Entry 4FNP (X-ray diffraction, 2.80 A resolution); this record covers chains C and D of the 4 polymer chains in the assembly.

Chain C (and D):
Molecule: Alpha-galactosidase AgaA
From: Geobacillus stearothermophilus
Notes: EC 3.2.1.22; chain D of this document is another copy of the same molecule, construct and numbering; everything in this record applies to it too
Reference sequence: Q9ALJ4 (Q9ALJ4_GEOSE); residues 1-729 here = UniProt positions 1-729
Chain sequence (729 residues; numbered 1 to 729; the number before each row is that of its first residue):
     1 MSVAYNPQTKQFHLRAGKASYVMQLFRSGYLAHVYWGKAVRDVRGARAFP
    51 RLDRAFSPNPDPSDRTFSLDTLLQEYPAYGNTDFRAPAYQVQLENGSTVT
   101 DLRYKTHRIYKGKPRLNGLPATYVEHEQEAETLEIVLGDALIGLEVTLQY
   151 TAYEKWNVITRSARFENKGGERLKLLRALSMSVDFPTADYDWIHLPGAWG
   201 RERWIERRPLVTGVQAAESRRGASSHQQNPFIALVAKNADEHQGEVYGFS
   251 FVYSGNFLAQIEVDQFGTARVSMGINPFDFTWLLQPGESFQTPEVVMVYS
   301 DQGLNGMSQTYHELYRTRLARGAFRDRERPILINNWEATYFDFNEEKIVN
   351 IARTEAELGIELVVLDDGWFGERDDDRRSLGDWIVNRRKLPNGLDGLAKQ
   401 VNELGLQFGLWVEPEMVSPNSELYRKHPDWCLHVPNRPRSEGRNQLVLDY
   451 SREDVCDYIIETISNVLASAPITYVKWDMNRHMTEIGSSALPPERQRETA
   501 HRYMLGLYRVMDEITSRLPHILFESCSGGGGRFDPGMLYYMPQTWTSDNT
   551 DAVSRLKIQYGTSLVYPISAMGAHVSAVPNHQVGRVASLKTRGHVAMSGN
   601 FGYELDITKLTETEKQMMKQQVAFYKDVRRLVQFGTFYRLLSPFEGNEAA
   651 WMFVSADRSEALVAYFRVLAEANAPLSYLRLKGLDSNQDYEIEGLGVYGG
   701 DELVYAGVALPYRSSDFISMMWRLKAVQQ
Unresolved in the structure: 1-9, 728-729
Sequence notes: engineered mutation Glu-355 (Ala in Q9ALJ4), Leu-518 (Phe in Q9ALJ4), Val-704 (Met in Q9ALJ4)
Swiss-Prot annotation at these positions:
  - active site: Asp-478 (Nucleophile), Asp-548 (Proton donor)
  - binding site (substrate): Asp-53, Trp-199, Asp-366, Asp-367, Arg-443, Lys-476 to Asn-480, Cys-526, Asp-548
  - mutagenesis: Trp-336 (W336A: Very strongly reduced hydrolytic efficiency against raffinose, but displays medium level of transglycosylation activity compared to none with wild-type enzyme ...), Asp-478 (D478A: Loss of activity), Asp-548 (D548N: Loss of activity)

Interface between chain C and chain D:
Residue-residue contacts (69):
  Tyr-35(C) with Tyr-705(D); Ala-706(D), hydrophobic
  Lys-38(C) with Tyr-705(D)
  Ala-39(C) with Tyr-705(D)
  Val-40(C) with Asp-701(D); Glu-702(D)
  Arg-41(C) with Ser-686(D), hydrogen bond (side chain-backbone); Asn-687(D); Gln-688(D), hydrogen bond (side chain-backbone); Asp-689(D), salt bridge; Gly-699(D); Asp-701(D), salt bridge
  Asp-42(C) with Glu-702(D)
  Val-43(C) with Glu-702(D)
  Arg-44(C) with Leu-695(D), hydrogen bond (side chain-backbone); Gly-696(D); Val-697(D); Tyr-698(D), hydrogen bond; Glu-702(D), hydrogen bond (backbone-side chain)
  Ala-48(C) with Tyr-698(D); Ala-709(D), hydrophobic
  Phe-49(C) with Ala-709(D); Leu-710(D); Pro-711(D), hydrophobic
  Leu-52(C) with Leu-676(D), hydrophobic; Tyr-712(D), hydrophobic
  Arg-54(C) with Asn-673(D), hydrogen bond; Ala-674(D), hydrogen bond (side chain-backbone); Leu-676(D)
  Pro-186(C) with Tyr-678(D), hydrophobic
  Thr-187(C) with Tyr-678(D)
  Asn-238(C) with Asp-240(D), hydrogen bond
  Asp-240(C) with Asn-238(D), hydrogen bond
  Gln-243(C) with Gln-243(D), hydrogen bond
  Glu-245(C) with Arg-680(D), salt bridge
  Phe-266(C) with Asn-673(D); Pro-675(D)
  Asn-673(C) with Arg-54(D), hydrogen bond; Phe-266(D)
  Ala-674(C) with Arg-54(D), hydrogen bond (backbone-side chain)
  Pro-675(C) with Arg-54(D); Phe-266(D)
  Leu-676(C) with Arg-51(D); Arg-54(D)
  Tyr-678(C) with Pro-186(D); Thr-187(D)
  Arg-680(C) with Glu-245(D), salt bridge
  Ser-686(C) with Arg-41(D), hydrogen bond (backbone-side chain)
  Asn-687(C) with Arg-41(D)
  Gln-688(C) with Arg-41(D)
  Asp-689(C) with Arg-41(D), salt bridge
  Leu-695(C) with Arg-44(D), hydrogen bond (backbone-side chain); Phe-49(D), hydrophobic
  Tyr-698(C) with Arg-44(D), hydrogen bond; Ala-48(D)
  Gly-699(C) with Arg-41(D)
  Asp-701(C) with Val-40(D); Arg-41(D), salt bridge
  Glu-702(C) with Val-40(D); Asp-42(D); Val-43(D); Arg-44(D), hydrogen bond (side chain-backbone)
  Tyr-705(C) with Tyr-35(D); Lys-38(D); Ala-39(D)
  Ala-706(C) with Tyr-35(D), hydrophobic
  Ala-709(C) with Phe-49(D)
  Pro-711(C) with Phe-49(D), hydrophobic
  Tyr-712(C) with Leu-52(D), hydrophobic
Interface residues without a listed pair, chain C (46 interface residues in all): Ala-46, Gly-267, Gly-696, Val-697, Gly-700, Leu-710, Trp-722
Interface residues without a listed pair, chain D (46 interface residues in all): Gln-265, Gly-267, Gly-700

Overview:
Chain C and chain D each contribute 46 residues to their interface; the contacts include 16 hydrogen bonds and
6 salt bridges. Polar contacts include Arg-41(C)/Asp-689(D), Arg-41(C)/Asp-701(D) and Glu-245(C)/Arg-680(D).
Both chains are Alpha-galactosidase AgaA (Geobacillus stearothermophilus). Entry 4FNP (Crystal structure of
GH36 alpha-galactosidase AgaA A355E from Geobacillus stearothermophilus) was determined by X-ray diffraction,
deposited together with 4FNQ, 4FNR, 4FNS, 4FNT and 4FNU.
